7S80 - chain A; structure by X-ray diffraction, 1.40 A resolution.

[Chain A]
Protein: iAchSnFR Fluorescent Acetylcholine Sensor precursor binding protein
From: Thermoanaerobacter sp. X513
Chain sequence (293 residues; row label = number of the first residue in the row; numbers below 1 keep their minus sign (Met-13 is residue -13)):
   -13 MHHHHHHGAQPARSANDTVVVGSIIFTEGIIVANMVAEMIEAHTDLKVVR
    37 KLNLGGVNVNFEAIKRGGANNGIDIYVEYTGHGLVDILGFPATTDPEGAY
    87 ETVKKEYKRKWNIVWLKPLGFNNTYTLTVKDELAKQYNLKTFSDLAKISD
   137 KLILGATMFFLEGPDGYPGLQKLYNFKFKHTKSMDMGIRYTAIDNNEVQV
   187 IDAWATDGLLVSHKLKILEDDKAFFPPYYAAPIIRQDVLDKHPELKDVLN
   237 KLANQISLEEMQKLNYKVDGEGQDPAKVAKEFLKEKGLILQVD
Disordered / not traced: -13 to 0
Residues lining bound ligands: malonate ion (MLI): Ile10, Phe12, Tyr65, Asn109, Trp190, Tyr214

[Overview]
Bound to chain A: malonate ion.
Chain A is iAchSnFR Fluorescent Acetylcholine Sensor precursor binding protein (Thermoanaerobacter sp. X513);
the structure, Crystal structure of iAChSnFR Acetylcholine Sensor precursor binding protein, was determined by
X-ray diffraction, deposited together with 7S7W, 7S7Y and 7S7Z.
